Entry 8HSR (electron microscopy, 4.00 A resolution); this record covers chains I and T of the 14 polymer chains in the assembly.

Chain I:
Protein: DNA-directed RNA polymerase subunit beta
Source organism: Thermus thermophilus HB8
Notes: EC 2.7.7.6
UniProtKB: Q8RQE9 (RPOB_THET8); residues 1-1119 here = UniProt positions 1-1119
Amino-acid sequence (1119 residues; row label = number of the first residue in the row):
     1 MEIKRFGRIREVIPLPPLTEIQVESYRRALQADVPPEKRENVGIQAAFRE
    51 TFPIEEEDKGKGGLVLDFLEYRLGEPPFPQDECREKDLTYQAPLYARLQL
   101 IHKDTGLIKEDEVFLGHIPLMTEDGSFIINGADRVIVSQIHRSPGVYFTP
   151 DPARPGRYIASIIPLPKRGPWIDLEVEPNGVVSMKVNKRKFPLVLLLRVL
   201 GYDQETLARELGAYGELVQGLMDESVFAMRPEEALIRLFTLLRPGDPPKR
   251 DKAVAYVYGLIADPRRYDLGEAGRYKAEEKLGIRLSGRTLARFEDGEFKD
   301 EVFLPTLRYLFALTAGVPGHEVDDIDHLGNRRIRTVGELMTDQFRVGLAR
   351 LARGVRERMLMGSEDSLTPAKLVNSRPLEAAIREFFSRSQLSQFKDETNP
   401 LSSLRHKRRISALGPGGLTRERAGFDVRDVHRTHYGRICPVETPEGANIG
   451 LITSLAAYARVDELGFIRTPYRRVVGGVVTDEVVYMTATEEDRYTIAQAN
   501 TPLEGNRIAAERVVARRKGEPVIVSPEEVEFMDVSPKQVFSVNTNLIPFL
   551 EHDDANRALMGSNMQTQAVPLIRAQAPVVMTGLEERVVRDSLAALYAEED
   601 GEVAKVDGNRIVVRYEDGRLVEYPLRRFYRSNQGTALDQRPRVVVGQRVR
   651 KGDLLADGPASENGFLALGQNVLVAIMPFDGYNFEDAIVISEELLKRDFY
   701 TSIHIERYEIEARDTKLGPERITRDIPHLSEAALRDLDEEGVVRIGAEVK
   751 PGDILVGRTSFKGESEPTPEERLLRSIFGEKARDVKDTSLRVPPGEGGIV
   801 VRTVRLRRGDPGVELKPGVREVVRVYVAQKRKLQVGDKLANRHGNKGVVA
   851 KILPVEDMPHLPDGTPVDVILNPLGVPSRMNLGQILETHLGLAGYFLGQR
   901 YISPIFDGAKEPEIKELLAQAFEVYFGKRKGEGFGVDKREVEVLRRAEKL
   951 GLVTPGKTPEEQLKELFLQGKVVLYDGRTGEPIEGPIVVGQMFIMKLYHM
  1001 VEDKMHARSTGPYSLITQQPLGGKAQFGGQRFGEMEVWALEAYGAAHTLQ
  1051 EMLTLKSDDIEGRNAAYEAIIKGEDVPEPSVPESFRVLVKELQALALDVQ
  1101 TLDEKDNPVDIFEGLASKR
From the paper describing this entry:
  - conformationally variable residues (helix shift): Lys762 to Asp784

Chain T:
Molecule: 184-nt DNA strand
Sequence (184 nucleotides; numbered -41 to 142; the number before each row is that of its first residue; numbers below 1 keep their minus sign (DG-41 is residue -41)):
   -41 GAACGCATTACCAGAGAATTCACGGGAAAGTCGACAGGGATCGGTGCACT
     9 ACCACAAGCACCCAGGTGGATGTGGAGATATGGTTATGGGTAAGATAGAT
    59 GGTGAGGTGATGAGTTTAAAGGAGTGAAGTATGGAGTGAAGAGAGATGGG
   109 TAGATAGTAGTTGAGTAGGGAGTGAAGTCCTGCA
Not modelled in the structure: -41 to 0, 39-142

How chain I and chain T interact:
Pairs across the interface - 17 pairs, chain I then chain T:
  Asn130(I) - DG30(T)  phosphate contact
  Arg134(I) - DT29(T)  phosphate contact
  Arg376(I) - DA34(T)  salt bridge to the phosphate
  Arg383(I) - DT31(T)  salt bridge to the phosphate
  Ser387(I) - DG30(T)  sugar contact
  Arg388(I) - DG30(T)  phosphate contact
  Arg388(I) - DT31(T)  salt bridge to the phosphate
  Phe394(I) - DT29(T)  sugar contact
  Arg422(I) - DC21(T)  base contact
  Arg707(I) - DT29(T)  salt bridge to the phosphate
  His1006(I) - DG26(T)  salt bridge to the phosphate
  Phe1027(I) - DG26(T)  phosphate contact
  Gly1029(I) - DT25(T)  phosphate contact
  Gln1030(I) - DT25(T)  phosphate contact
  Arg1031(I) - DG24(T)  phosphate contact
  Arg1031(I) - DT25(T)  salt bridge to the phosphate
  Gly1033(I) - DG24(T)  phosphate contact
Interface residues without a listed pair, chain I (18 interface residues in all): Val1001, Glu1034, Met1035
Interface residues without a listed pair, chain T (11 interface residues in all): DG23, DG27, DA28

In short:
18 residues of chain I face 11 of chain T across their interface, with 6 salt bridges. Among the polar pairs
are Arg376(I)-DA34(T), Arg383(I)-DT31(T) and Arg388(I)-DT31(T). From the paper: conformational variability at
Lys762(I).
Chain I is DNA-directed RNA polymerase subunit beta (Thermus thermophilus HB8) and chain T is a 184-nt DNA
strand; the structure, Thermus thermophilus Rho-engaged RNAP elongation complex (composite structure), was
determined by electron microscopy (same publication as 8HSG, 8HSH, 8HSJ and 8HSL).
